PDB entry 8UTM | electron microscopy, 4.32 A resolution (low resolution: residue-level contacts below are approximate; hydrogen-bond / salt-bridge calls are withheld) | chains B and C of the 8 polymer chains in the assembly

== Chain B (and C) ==
Molecule: de novo protein sr322
Organism: synthetic construct
Notes: chain C of this document is another copy of the same molecule, construct and numbering; everything in this record applies to it too
Chain sequence (362 residues; row label = number of the first residue in the row; numbers below 1 keep their minus sign (Ser-1 is residue -1)):
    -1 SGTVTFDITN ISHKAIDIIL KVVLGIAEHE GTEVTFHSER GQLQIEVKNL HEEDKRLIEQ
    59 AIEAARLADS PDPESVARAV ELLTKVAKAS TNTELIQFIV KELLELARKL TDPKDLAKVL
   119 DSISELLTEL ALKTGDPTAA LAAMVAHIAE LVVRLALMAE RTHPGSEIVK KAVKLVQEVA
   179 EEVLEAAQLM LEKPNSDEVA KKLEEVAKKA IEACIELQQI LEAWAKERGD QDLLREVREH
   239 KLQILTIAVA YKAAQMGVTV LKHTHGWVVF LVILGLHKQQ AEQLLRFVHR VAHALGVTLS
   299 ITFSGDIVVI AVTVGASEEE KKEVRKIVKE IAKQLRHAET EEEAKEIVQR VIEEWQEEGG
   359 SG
Disordered / not traced: -1 to 0, 358-360

== Interface between chain B and chain C ==
Residue-residue contacts - 11 pairs, chain B then chain C:
  Glu26(B) - Lys276(C)
  Gly29(B) - Ser302(C)
  Gly29(B) - Gly303(C)
  Glu31(B) - Phe301(C)
  Val32(B) - Thr300(C)
  Val32(B) - Phe301(C)
  Thr33(B) - Ile299(C)
  Phe34(B) - Ser298(C)
  Phe34(B) - Ile299(C)
  His35(B) - Leu297(C)
  Ser36(B) - Leu297(C)
Other interface residues (no listed pair), chain B (10 interface residues in all): Thr30, Glu37
Other interface residues (no listed pair), chain C (9 interface residues in all): Thr296

== In short ==
10 residues of chain B and 9 residues of chain C are in contact.
Chain B and chain C are both de novo protein sr322 (synthetic construct); the structure, CryoEM Structure of
Allosterically Switchable De Novo Protein sr322, In Closed State without Effector Peptide, off ..., was
determined by electron microscopy, deposited together with 8UP1 and 8URE.
